6PQS - chain A; structure by X-ray diffraction, 1.60 A resolution.

# Chain A
Protein: Cytochrome P450
From: Rhodopseudomonas palustris (strain HaA2)
UniProt: Q2IU02 (Q2IU02_RHOP2); residues 0-409 here correspond to UniProt positions 1-410 (UniProt number = residue number + 1)
Chain sequence (410 residues; numbered 0 to 409; the number before each row is that of its first residue; numbering starts at 0):
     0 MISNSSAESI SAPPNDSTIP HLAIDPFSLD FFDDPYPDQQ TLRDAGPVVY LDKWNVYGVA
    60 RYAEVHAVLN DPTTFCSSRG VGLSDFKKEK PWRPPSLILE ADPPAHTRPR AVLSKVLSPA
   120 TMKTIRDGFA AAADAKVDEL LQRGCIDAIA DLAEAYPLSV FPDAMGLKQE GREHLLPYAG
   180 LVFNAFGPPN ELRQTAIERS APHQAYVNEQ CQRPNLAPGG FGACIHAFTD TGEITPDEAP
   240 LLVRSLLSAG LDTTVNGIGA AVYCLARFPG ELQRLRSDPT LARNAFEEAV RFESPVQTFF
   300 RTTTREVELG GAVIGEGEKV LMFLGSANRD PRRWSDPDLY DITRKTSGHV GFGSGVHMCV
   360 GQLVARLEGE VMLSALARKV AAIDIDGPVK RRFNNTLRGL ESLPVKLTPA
Not modelled in the structure: 0-16
Metal / ion sites: heme Fe near Cys-358 (its only coordinating residue here)
Small-molecule neighbours:
  - 4-methylbenzoic acid (4MA): Arg-92, Ser-95, Ile-97, Leu-98, Val-181, Phe-182, Phe-185, Ser-244, Ser-247, Ala-248, Phe-298
  - heme (HEM): Leu-68, Val-80, Ile-97, Leu-98, His-105, Arg-109, Leu-112, Leu-116, Phe-160, Ser-244, Leu-245, Ala-248, Gly-249, Thr-252, Thr-253, Gly-256, Phe-285, Val-289, Pro-294, Val-295, Phe-298, Arg-300, Leu-323, Gly-350, Phe-351, Gly-352, Val-355, His-356, Cys-358, Val-359, Gly-360, Val-363, Ala-364

# Overview
Chain A binds heme and 4-methylbenzoic acid.
Chain A is Cytochrome P450 (Rhodopseudomonas palustris (strain HaA2)); the structure, The crystal structure of
4-methylbenzoate-bound CYP199A4, was determined by X-ray diffraction, deposited together with 6PQ6, 6PQD,
6PQW, 6PRR and 6PRS.
